3KHC - chains A and B of the 4 polymer chains in the assembly; structure by X-ray diffraction, 2.20 A resolution.

Chain A (and B):
Name: Alpha-ketoglutarate-dependent dioxygenase alkB
Organism: Escherichia coli K-12
Notes: EC 1.14.11.-; chain B of this document is another copy of the same molecule, construct and numbering; everything in this record applies to it too
UniProtKB: P05050 (ALKB_ECOLI); residues 1-216 here = UniProt positions 1-216
Chain sequence (219 residues; each row starts with the number of its first residue; numbers below 1 keep their minus sign (Gly-2 is residue -2)):
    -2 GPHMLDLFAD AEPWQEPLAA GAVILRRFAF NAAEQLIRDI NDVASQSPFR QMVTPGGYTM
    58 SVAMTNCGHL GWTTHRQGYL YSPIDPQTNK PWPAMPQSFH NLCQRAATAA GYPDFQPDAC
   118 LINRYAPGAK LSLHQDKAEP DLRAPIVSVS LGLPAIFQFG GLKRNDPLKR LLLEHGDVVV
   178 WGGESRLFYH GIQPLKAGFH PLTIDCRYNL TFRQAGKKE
Unresolved in the structure: -2 to 9 (chain B: -2 to 8, 216)
Sequence notes: expression tag (-2 to 0); engineered mutation Ala135 (Asp in P05050)
Ion coordination: Co2+: His131, Asp133, His187 (together with 2-oxoglutaric acid)
Small-molecule neighbours: 2-oxoglutaric acid (AKG): Leu118, Asn120, Tyr122, Leu128, His131, Asp133, Ser145, Phe154, His187, Ile189, Arg204, Asn206, Thr208, Arg210
UniProt features mapped onto this chain:
  - binding site (substrate): Trp69, Tyr76 to Tyr78, Arg161
  - binding site (2-oxoglutarate): Asn120 to Tyr122, Arg204 to Arg210
  - binding site (Fe cation): His131, Asp133, His187
  - mutagenesis: Thr51 (T51A: Slightly reduced activity towards single-stranded DNA containing 1-methyladenine. Reduces affinity for undamaged DNA), Trp69 (W69A: Abolishes activity towards single-stranded DNA containing 1-methyladenine), Tyr76 (Y76A: Reduces affinity for damaged DNA and activity towards single-stranded DNA containing 1-methyladenine), Arg161 (R161A: No effect on enzyme activity. Decreases affinity for damaged DNA)
Reported in the primary citation:
  - binding site for the 8-nt DNA strand: Thr51 to Tyr55, Trp69, Tyr76, Lys127, Ser129, His131, Arg161
  - Co2+ coordination: His131, Asp133, His187
  - conformationally variable residues (loop rearrangement, side-chain flip): Thr51 to Tyr55, Tyr76
  - catalytic residues: Trp69
  - mutagenesis - T51A: unchanged binding to damaged DNA
  - mutagenesis - T51A (Kd 51 uM): decreased binding to undamaged DNA
  - mutagenesis - T51A: decreased catalytic activity on 1-meA
  - mutagenesis - R161A (Kd 20 uM): unchanged binding to undamaged DNA
  - mutagenesis - Y76A (5.5-fold), R161A (5-fold): decreased binding to damaged DNA
  - mutagenesis - R161A: unchanged catalytic activity on 1-meA
  - mutagenesis - Y76A: decreased catalytic activity
  - mutagenesis - W69A: abolished catalytic activity
  - mutagenesis - W69A (2 to 3-fold): decreased binding to damaged and undamaged ssDNA

Chain A / chain B interface:
Contacting residue pairs (18; chain A residue first):
  Asp111(A) with Glu181(B)
  Pro137(A) with Pro137(B)
  Asp138(A) with Leu139(B)
  Leu139(A) with Asp138(B); Arg140(B)
  Arg140(A) with Leu139(B); Arg140(B); Gly180(B), hydrogen bond (side chain-backbone); Arg183(B); Leu184(B)
  Gly180(A) with Arg140(B), hydrogen bond (backbone-side chain)
  Glu181(A) with Asp111(B); Lys215(B), salt bridge
  Arg183(A) with Arg140(B)
  Leu184(A) with Arg140(B)
  Lys215(A) with Leu159(B); Glu181(B)
  Glu216(A) with Leu159(B)
Also at the interface, not in a pair above, chain A (12 interface residues in all): Leu159

Summary:
12 residues of chain A face 11 of chain B across their interface, with 2 hydrogen bonds and 1 salt bridge.
Polar contacts include Glu181(A)-Lys215(B) and Arg140(A)-Gly180(B). Ligands of chain A: 2-oxoglutaric acid.
From the paper: the catalytic residue Trp69(A); Y76A and R161A of chain A reduce binding to damaged DNA; 4
substitutions were tested in all.
Both chains are Alpha-ketoglutarate-dependent dioxygenase alkB (Escherichia coli K-12). Entry 3KHC (Crystal
Structure of Escherichia coli AlkB in complex with ssDNA containing a 1-methylguanine lesion) was determined
by X-ray diffraction together with 3KHB from the same study.
